7KDP - chains A and C of the 3 polymer chains in the assembly; structure by electron microscopy, 3.60 A resolution.

[Chain A (and C)]
Molecule: Envelope glycoprotein B
Organism: Human cytomegalovirus (strain Towne)
Notes: chain C of this document is another copy of the same molecule, construct and numbering; everything in this record applies to it too
Reference sequence: P13201 (GB_HCMVT); residue numbers follow UniProt; this construct covers 1-907
Chain sequence (907 residues; each row starts with the number of its first residue):
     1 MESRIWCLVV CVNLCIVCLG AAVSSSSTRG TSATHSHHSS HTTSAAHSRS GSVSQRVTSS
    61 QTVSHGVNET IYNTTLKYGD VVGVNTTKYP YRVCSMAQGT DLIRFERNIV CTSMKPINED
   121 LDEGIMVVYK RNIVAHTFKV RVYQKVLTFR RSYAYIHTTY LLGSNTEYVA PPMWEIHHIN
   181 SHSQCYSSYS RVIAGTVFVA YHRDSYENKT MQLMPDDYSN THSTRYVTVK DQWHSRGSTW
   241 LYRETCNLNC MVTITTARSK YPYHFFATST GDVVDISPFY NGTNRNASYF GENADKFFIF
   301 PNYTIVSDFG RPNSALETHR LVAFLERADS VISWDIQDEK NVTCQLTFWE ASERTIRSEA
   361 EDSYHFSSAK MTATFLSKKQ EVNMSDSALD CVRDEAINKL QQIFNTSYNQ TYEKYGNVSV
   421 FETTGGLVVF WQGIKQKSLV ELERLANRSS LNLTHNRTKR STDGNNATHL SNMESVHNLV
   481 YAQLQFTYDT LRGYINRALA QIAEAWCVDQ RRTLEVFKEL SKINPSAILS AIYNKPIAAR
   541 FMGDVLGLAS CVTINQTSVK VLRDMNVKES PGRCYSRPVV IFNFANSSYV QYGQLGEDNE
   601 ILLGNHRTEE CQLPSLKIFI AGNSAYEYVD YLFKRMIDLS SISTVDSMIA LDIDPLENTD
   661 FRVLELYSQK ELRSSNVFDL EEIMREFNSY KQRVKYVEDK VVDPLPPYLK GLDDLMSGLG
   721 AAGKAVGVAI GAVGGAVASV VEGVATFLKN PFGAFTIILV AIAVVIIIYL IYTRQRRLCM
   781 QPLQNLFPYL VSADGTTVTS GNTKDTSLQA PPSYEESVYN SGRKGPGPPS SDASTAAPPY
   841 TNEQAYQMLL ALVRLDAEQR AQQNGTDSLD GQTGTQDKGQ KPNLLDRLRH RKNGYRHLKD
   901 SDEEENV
Not modelled in the structure: 1-85, 437-482, 770-907
Disulfide bonds: Cys-94/Cys-551, Cys-111/Cys-507, Cys-185/Cys-250, Cys-344/Cys-391, Cys-574/Cys-611
Covalent attachments: N-acetylglucosamine (NAG) linked to Asn-208, Asn-281, Asn-286, Asn-302, Asn-341, Asn-383, Asn-405, Asn-417, Asn-555, Asn-586
Small-molecule neighbours:
  - WCY (N-{4-[({(1S)-1-[3,5-bis(trifluoromethyl)phenyl]ethyl}carbamothioyl)amino]phenyl}-1,3-thiazole-4-carboxamide), molecule 1: Tyr-153, Tyr-155, Thr-746, Phe-747, Asn-750, Pro-751, Phe-752, Gly-753
  - WCY, molecule 2: Gly-711, Leu-712, Asp-714, Leu-715, Ile-730, Gly-731, Gly-734, Gly-735, Ala-738
Curated features (UniProtKB/Swiss-Prot):
  - region (Involved in fusion and/or binding to host membrane): Ser-152 to Thr-158, Gly-237 to Glu-244
  - motif: Tyr-895 to Leu-898 (Internalization motif)
  - site: Arg-460, Ser-461 (Cleavage)
  - glycosylation (N-linked (GlcNAc...) asparagine): Asn-68, Asn-73, Asn-85, Asn-208, Asn-281, Asn-286, Asn-302, Asn-341, Asn-383, Asn-405, Asn-409, Asn-417, Asn-447, Asn-452, Asn-456, Asn-466, Asn-555, Asn-586
What the authors report for this chain:
  - self-association interface (contacts with another copy of this molecule); pairs are residue here / residue on that copy: Val-733/Phe-752 (hydrophobic contact)
  - binding site for WCY: Tyr-153, Tyr-155, Leu-712, Leu-715, Ile-730, Ala-738, Phe-747, Asn-750, Pro-751, Phe-752

[How chain A and chain C interact]
Contacting residue pairs (152):
  Tyr-89(A) / Asn-108(C)
  Arg-151(A) / Met-716(C)
  Tyr-153(A) / Leu-715(C)  hydrophobic
  Tyr-153(A) / Gly-731(C)  hydrogen bond (side chain-backbone)
  Tyr-153(A) / Gly-735(C)
  Tyr-155(A) / Leu-709(C)
  Tyr-160(A) / Tyr-708(C)  hydrophobic
  Leu-162(A) / Tyr-708(C)  hydrophobic
  Leu-162(A) / Met-716(C)
  Tyr-242(A) / Leu-719(C)  hydrophobic
  Arg-354(A) / Arg-497(C)
  Ala-369(A) / Gln-501(C)  hydrogen bond (backbone-side chain)
  Met-371(A) / Ile-502(C)  hydrophobic
  Leu-484(A) / Thr-487(C)
  Tyr-488(A) / Leu-491(C)  hydrophobic
  Leu-491(A) / Leu-491(C)  hydrophobic
  Ile-495(A) / Tyr-494(C)  hydrophobic
  Ile-495(A) / Ile-495(C)  hydrophobic
  Asn-496(A) / Tyr-494(C)  hydrogen bond
  Phe-517(A) / Arg-512(C)
  Phe-517(A) / Val-516(C)  hydrophobic
  Leu-520(A) / Glu-519(C)
  Leu-520(A) / Leu-520(C)  hydrophobic
  Lys-522(A) / Met-684(C)
  Lys-522(A) / Phe-687(C)
  Ile-523(A) / Glu-519(C)
  Ile-523(A) / Ile-523(C)  hydrophobic
  Asn-524(A) / Glu-519(C)
  Ala-527(A) / Glu-519(C)
  Ile-528(A) / Glu-515(C)
  Ile-528(A) / Glu-519(C)
  Ala-531(A) / Glu-515(C)
  Arg-577(A) / Gly-543(C)
  Arg-577(A) / Asp-544(C)  salt bridge
  Glu-597(A) / Asp-544(C)
  Asp-598(A) / Arg-107(C)  salt bridge
  Leu-616(A) / Val-273(C)  hydrophobic
  Lys-617(A) / Met-542(C)
  Ile-618(A) / Met-542(C)  hydrogen bond (backbone-backbone)
  Ile-618(A) / Gly-543(C)
  Ile-618(A) / Asp-544(C)  hydrogen bond (backbone-backbone)
  Ile-618(A) / Val-545(C)  hydrophobic
  Phe-619(A) / Gly-543(C)
  Phe-619(A) / Asp-544(C)
  Ile-620(A) / Asp-544(C)  hydrogen bond (backbone-side chain)
  Lys-634(A) / Asp-275(C)
  Arg-635(A) / Asp-275(C)  salt bridge
  Leu-639(A) / Arg-104(C)
  Ser-641(A) / Lys-260(C)
  Ile-642(A) / Leu-102(C)
  Ile-642(A) / Ile-103(C)
  Ile-642(A) / Arg-104(C)
  Ser-643(A) / Leu-102(C)
  Ser-643(A) / Ile-103(C)
  Ser-643(A) / Arg-104(C)  hydrogen bond (backbone-backbone)
  Thr-644(A) / Arg-104(C)  hydrogen bond
  Thr-644(A) / Glu-106(C)
  Val-645(A) / Arg-104(C)  hydrogen bond (backbone-backbone)
  Val-645(A) / Phe-105(C)  hydrophobic
  Val-645(A) / Ile-532(C)  hydrophobic
  Val-645(A) / Tyr-533(C)
  Asp-646(A) / Ile-109(C)
  Ser-647(A) / Lys-130(C)
  Met-648(A) / Tyr-533(C)  hydrogen bond (backbone-side chain)
  Ala-650(A) / Lys-130(C)
  Asp-652(A) / Tyr-533(C)
  Ile-653(A) / Ile-133(C)
  Ile-653(A) / Val-134(C)  hydrophobic
  Ile-653(A) / Ala-135(C)
  Asp-654(A) / Arg-258(C)  hydrogen bond (backbone-side chain)
  Pro-655(A) / Ala-549(C)
  Pro-655(A) / Ser-550(C)
  Leu-656(A) / Thr-100(C)
  Leu-656(A) / His-222(C)  hydrogen bond (backbone-side chain)
  Leu-656(A) / Thr-256(C)
  Glu-657(A) / Asn-220(C)
  Glu-657(A) / Thr-221(C)  hydrogen bond
  Glu-657(A) / His-222(C)
  Glu-657(A) / Ser-269(C)
  Glu-657(A) / Ser-550(C)
  Asn-658(A) / Met-96(C)
  Asn-658(A) / Ala-97(C)
  Asn-658(A) / Gln-98(C)  hydrogen bond (side chain-backbone)
  Asn-658(A) / Gly-99(C)  hydrogen bond (side chain-backbone)
  Asn-658(A) / Thr-100(C)
  Asn-658(A) / Ser-269(C)
  Asn-658(A) / Leu-548(C)
  Asn-658(A) / Ala-549(C)
  Thr-659(A) / Met-96(C)
  Thr-659(A) / Gln-98(C)
  Thr-659(A) / Asn-220(C)
  Thr-659(A) / Ser-223(C)
  Thr-659(A) / Ser-269(C)
  Thr-659(A) / Thr-270(C)
  Asp-660(A) / Gln-98(C)  hydrogen bond
  Phe-661(A) / Tyr-218(C)
  Phe-661(A) / Arg-225(C)
  Phe-661(A) / Thr-270(C)
  Arg-662(A) / Tyr-168(C)  hydrogen bond
  Leu-664(A) / Met-96(C)  hydrophobic
  Leu-664(A) / Tyr-218(C)  hydrophobic
  Leu-664(A) / Leu-603(C)  hydrophobic
  Glu-665(A) / Tyr-218(C)
  Glu-665(A) / Arg-225(C)  salt bridge
  Tyr-667(A) / Leu-603(C)  hydrophobic
  Ser-668(A) / Tyr-218(C)
  Ser-668(A) / Tyr-589(C)  hydrogen bond
  Ser-668(A) / Gln-591(C)
  Lys-670(A) / Tyr-592(C)
  Leu-672(A) / Gly-604(C)
  Leu-672(A) / Asn-605(C)
  Leu-672(A) / His-606(C)
  Leu-680(A) / Arg-540(C)
  Glu-681(A) / Pro-525(C)
  Glu-681(A) / Ser-526(C)
  Glu-681(A) / Ala-539(C)
  Ile-683(A) / Lys-522(C)
  Ile-683(A) / Ile-523(C)  hydrophobic
  Ile-683(A) / Ile-683(C)
  Met-684(A) / Ile-523(C)  hydrogen bond (backbone-backbone)
  Met-684(A) / Asn-524(C)
  Arg-685(A) / Ser-95(C)
  Arg-685(A) / Arg-607(C)
  Glu-686(A) / Glu-686(C)
  Phe-687(A) / Glu-682(C)
  Phe-687(A) / Ile-683(C)  hydrophobic
  Asn-688(A) / Arg-607(C)
  Ser-689(A) / His-606(C)
  Tyr-690(A) / Asp-679(C)
  Tyr-690(A) / Glu-686(C)
  Tyr-690(A) / Ser-689(C)
  Tyr-690(A) / Arg-693(C)  hydrogen bond
  Lys-691(A) / Arg-573(C)  hydrogen bond (backbone-side chain)
  Lys-691(A) / Glu-609(C)  salt bridge
  Lys-691(A) / Phe-678(C)
  Lys-691(A) / Glu-682(C)  salt bridge
  Gln-692(A) / His-606(C)
  Gln-692(A) / Thr-608(C)  hydrogen bond
  Val-694(A) / Arg-693(C)
  Lys-695(A) / Arg-573(C)
  Val-697(A) / Tyr-696(C)  hydrophobic
  Glu-698(A) / Arg-673(C)
  Glu-698(A) / Ser-674(C)  hydrogen bond
  Val-701(A) / Lys-700(C)
  Val-702(A) / Arg-673(C)
  Pro-704(A) / Lys-700(C)
  Pro-704(A) / Pro-704(C)  hydrophobic
  Lys-749(A) / Lys-710(C)
  Asn-750(A) / Asp-714(C)
  Pro-751(A) / Val-737(C)
  Phe-752(A) / Val-733(C)  hydrophobic
  Phe-755(A) / Val-737(C)  hydrophobic
Interface residues without a listed pair, chain A (96 interface residues in all): Trp-240, Leu-241, Leu-499, Trp-506, Glu-519, Pro-614, Asn-676, Lys-700, Leu-705, Ile-758, Val-765, Ile-768
Interface residues without a listed pair, chain C (131 interface residues in all): Asp-101, Gln-144, Thr-253, His-264, Phe-265, Gly-271, Asp-272, Trp-349, Thr-490, Ala-498, Ala-505, Trp-506, Asp-509, Leu-514, Lys-535, Phe-541, Cys-551, Val-552, Leu-602, Glu-671, Leu-680, Tyr-690, Val-697, Pro-707, Leu-712, Val-728, Ile-730, Ala-732, Gly-734, Ala-738, Val-740, Val-741, Val-744, Val-764, Ile-767
Interface features reported in the paper:
  - interface residues, chain A: Leu-639(A)

[Summary]
Chain A and chain C form an interface of 96 and 131 residues respectively, with 23 hydrogen bonds and 6 salt
bridges. Among the polar pairs are Arg-577(A)/Asp-544(C), Asp-598(A)/Arg-107(C) and Arg-635(A)/Asp-275(C).
Ligands of chain A: compound WCY. The paper reports a binding site for WCY at Tyr-153(A), Tyr-155(A) and
Leu-712(A) among others; the interface residue Leu-639(A).
Both chains are Envelope glycoprotein B (Human cytomegalovirus (strain Towne)). Entry 7KDP (HCMV prefusion gB
in complex with fusion inhibitor WAY-174865) was determined by electron microscopy together with 7KDD from the
same study.
